6MZF - chains J and L of the 14 polymer chains in the assembly; structure by X-ray diffraction, 4.40 A resolution (low resolution: residue-level contacts below are approximate; hydrogen-bond / salt-bridge calls are withheld).

# Chain J
Molecule: Tubulin alpha-1A chain
From: Sus scrofa
UniProt: P02550 (TBA1A_PIG); numbering as in UniProt (aligned over 1-451)
Sequence (451 residues; each row starts with the number of its first residue):
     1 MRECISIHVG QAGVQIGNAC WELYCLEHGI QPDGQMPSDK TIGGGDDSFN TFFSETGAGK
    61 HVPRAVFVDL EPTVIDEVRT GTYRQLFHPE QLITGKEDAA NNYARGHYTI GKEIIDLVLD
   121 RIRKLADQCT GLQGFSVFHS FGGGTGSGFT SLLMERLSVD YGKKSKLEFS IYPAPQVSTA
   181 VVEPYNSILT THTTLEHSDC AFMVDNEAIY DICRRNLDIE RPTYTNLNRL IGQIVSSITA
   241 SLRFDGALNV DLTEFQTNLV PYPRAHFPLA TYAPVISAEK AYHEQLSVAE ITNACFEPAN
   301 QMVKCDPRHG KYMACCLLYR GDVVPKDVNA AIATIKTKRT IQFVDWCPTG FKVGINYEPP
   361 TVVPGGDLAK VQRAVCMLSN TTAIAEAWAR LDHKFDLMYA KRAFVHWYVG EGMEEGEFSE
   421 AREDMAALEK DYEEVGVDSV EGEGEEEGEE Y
Not modelled in the structure: 1, 39-46, 280-284, 438-451
Curated features (UniProtKB/Swiss-Prot):
  - active site: E254
  - binding site (GTP): G10, Q11, A12, Q15, E71, A99, S140, G143, G144, T145, G146, T179, E183, N206, Y224, N228, L252
  - binding site (Mg(2+)): E71
  - site: Y451 (Involved in polymerization)
  - modified residue: K40 (N6-acetyllysine), Y282 (3'-nitrotyrosine), S439 (Phosphoserine), E443 (5-glutamyl polyglutamate), E445 (5-glutamyl polyglutamate), Y451 (3'-nitrotyrosine)
  - natural variant: A265 (A265G; A265I), T271 to A273 (sequence variant, change not given here)
Ligand contacts: GTP (guanosine-5'-triphosphate): G10, Q11, A12, Q15, I16, D69, E71, D98, A99, A100, N101, S140, G142, G143, G144, T145, G146, I171, V177, S178, T179, E183, N206, Y224, L227, N228, I231

# Chain L
Molecule: Protein Stu2p/Alp14p
From: Lachancea kluyveri NRRL Y-12651
Sequence (554 residues; numbered 1 to 554; the number before each row is that of its first residue):
     1 MADQDDVDFT TLPLEQRASH KVWKARLNAY QELNNLFTKS SVISPPNDVA NYWLDPELFA
    61 SYIVDSNVVA QENAIIALHT LLEYISQVPN VSTSKLRLQW IPPLVEKGLS SSRAATKAKA
   121 TDCIMLLTQS DTSIQQTVNL MLPSLSNKLP RLVSSCVKCL ATIIEEFGFI NVSDINILLS
   181 EILEPLPKLS SHADRNVRSE TMNLILQIYK WFGKELLQEL LLEKLKPIQQ RDLSRMFEKY
   241 EGTIPPKQQP RLFQWQKEQE QEQEQILQTD KDGDTLMGNL LAYQDTNASA IHPATKPAVD
   301 PFELLPPSVI LDKFPADFQT RISSTKWKDR VEALEEIHNN VLKPVKKLAH KNQDYSDYLR
   361 VLANVIQKDA NVQAVTIAAN SVQLLCNSLR SNFTRSYGAI VLVPLLERTK EKKPSVNEAI
   421 CSALDAVATY CGFDDCLEET LNYMKHKTPQ VRIECTKFLT RMLQGWKSDG PLQNQLLFKL
   481 LPEVTTAVLK IVNDTQPTTR NTGFECFATL MKLVGERELA DPLEKLDNLK KKKIYEYYEK
   541 VEVATGLEHH HHHH
Not modelled in the structure: 1-13, 44-45, 266-299, 544-554

# Interface between chain J and chain L
Residue-residue contacts - 20 pairs, chain J then chain L:
  V409(J) with T495(L); P497(L); R500(L)
  G410(J) with T495(L); Q496(L); P497(L)
  E411(J) with T495(L)
  G412(J) with D494(L); T495(L); R500(L)
  M413(J) with R500(L)
  E414(J) with R500(L); F504(L); L529(L); K530(L); K533(L)
  G416(J) with L529(L)
  E417(J) with L529(L)
  E420(J) with L529(L); K532(L)
Interface residues without a listed pair, chain J (10 interface residues in all): T109

# In short
The chain J/chain L interface involves 10 residues from each chain. Bound to chain J: GTP. Curated annotation
(UniProt) lists active-site residue E254(J), 17 GTP-binding residues and Mg2+-binding residue E71(J) on chain
J.
Chain J is Tubulin alpha-1A chain (Sus scrofa) and chain L is Protein Stu2p/Alp14p (Lachancea kluyveri NRRL
Y-12651); the structure, Structural Basis of Tubulin Recruitment and Assembly by Microtubule Polymerases with
Tumor Overexpressed Gene (TOG) Domain ..., was determined by X-ray diffraction together with 6MZE and 6MZG
from the same study.
